PDB entry 5JZH | electron microscopy, 3.90 A resolution | chains B and C of the 7 polymer chains in the assembly

# Chain B (and C)
Protein: Aerolysin
Source organism: Aeromonas hydrophila
Notes: chain C of this document is another copy of the same molecule, construct and numbering; everything in this record applies to it too
UniProtKB: P09167 (AERA_AERHY); residues 1-424 here correspond to UniProt positions 24-447 (UniProt number = residue number + 23)
Sequence (424 residues; each row starts with the number of its first residue):
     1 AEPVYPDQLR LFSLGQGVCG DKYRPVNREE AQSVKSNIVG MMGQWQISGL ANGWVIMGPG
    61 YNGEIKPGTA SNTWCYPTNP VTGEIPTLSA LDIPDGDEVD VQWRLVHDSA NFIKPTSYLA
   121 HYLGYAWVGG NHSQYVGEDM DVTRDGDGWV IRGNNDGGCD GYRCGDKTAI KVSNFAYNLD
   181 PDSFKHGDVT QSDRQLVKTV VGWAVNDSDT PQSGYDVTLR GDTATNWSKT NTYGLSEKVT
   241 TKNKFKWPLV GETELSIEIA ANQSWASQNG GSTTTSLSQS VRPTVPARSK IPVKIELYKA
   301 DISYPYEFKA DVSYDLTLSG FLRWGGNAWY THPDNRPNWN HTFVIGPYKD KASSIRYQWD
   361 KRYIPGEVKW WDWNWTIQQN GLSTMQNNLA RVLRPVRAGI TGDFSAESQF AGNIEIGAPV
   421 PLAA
Disulfide bonds: Cys19-Cys75, Cys159-Cys164
Construct notes: engineered mutation Gly221 (Tyr244 in P09167)
Swiss-Prot annotation at these positions:
  - region: Trp45 to Tyr61 (Interaction with host N-linked glycan), Tyr233 to Trp265 (Part of the transmembrane beta-barrel after proteolytic activation of the toxin and insertion into the host membrane), Arg323 to His332 (Interaction with glycans from host GPI-anchor)
  - site: His132 (Important for oligomerization), Lys351 (Important for heptamerization), Glu367 (Important for heptamerization)

# How chain B and chain C interact
Residue-residue contacts - 68 pairs, chain B then chain C:
  Glu2(B) - Trp103(C)
  Glu2(B) - Arg104(C)  salt bridge
  Pro3(B) - Trp103(C)
  Gln32(B) - Asp141(C)
  Gln32(B) - Val142(C)  hydrogen bond (side chain-backbone)
  Ser33(B) - His107(C)
  Lys35(B) - Asp156(C)  salt bridge
  Trp54(B) - His132(C)
  Glu64(B) - His132(C)  salt bridge
  Glu64(B) - Asp156(C)
  Glu64(B) - Gly157(C)  hydrogen bond (side chain-backbone)
  Ile65(B) - His132(C)  hydrogen bond (backbone-side chain)
  Lys66(B) - His132(C)
  Pro67(B) - His132(C)
  Lys246(B) - Asn226(C)  hydrogen bond
  Lys246(B) - Ser272(C)  hydrogen bond
  Leu249(B) - Leu196(C)
  Glu252(B) - Leu196(C)
  Glu252(B) - Val197(C)
  Thr253(B) - Val197(C)
  Glu254(B) - Val197(C)  hydrogen bond (backbone-backbone)
  Glu254(B) - Lys299(C)  salt bridge
  Ser276(B) - Leu219(C)
  Ser276(B) - Arg220(C)
  Leu277(B) - Val200(C)  hydrophobic
  Leu277(B) - Val217(C)  hydrophobic
  Leu277(B) - Thr218(C)
  Leu277(B) - Leu219(C)  hydrophobic
  Ser278(B) - Asp216(C)
  Ser278(B) - Val217(C)
  Ser278(B) - Thr218(C)  hydrogen bond
  Gln279(B) - Asp216(C)
  Ser280(B) - Tyr215(C)
  Ser280(B) - Asp216(C)  hydrogen bond
  Val281(B) - Gly214(C)
  Val281(B) - Tyr215(C)  hydrophobic
  Arg282(B) - Gly214(C)  hydrogen bond (backbone-backbone)
  Arg282(B) - Asp216(C)  salt bridge
  Pro283(B) - Gln212(C)
  Thr284(B) - Gln212(C)  hydrogen bond (backbone-side chain)
  Ile291(B) - Gln212(C)
  Lys361(B) - Asp97(C)  salt bridge
  Lys361(B) - Val99(C)
  Tyr363(B) - Asp100(C)  hydrogen bond
  Tyr363(B) - Trp103(C)
  Ile364(B) - Val99(C)  hydrophobic
  Glu367(B) - Arg144(C)  salt bridge
  Phe410(B) - Val200(C)
  Phe410(B) - Val201(C)  hydrogen bond (backbone-backbone)
  Ala411(B) - Val201(C)
  Gly412(B) - Val201(C)  hydrogen bond (backbone-backbone)
  Gly412(B) - Gly202(C)
  Gly412(B) - Trp203(C)  hydrogen bond (backbone-backbone)
  Asn413(B) - Trp203(C)  hydrogen bond (side chain-backbone)
  Ile414(B) - Trp203(C)  hydrogen bond (backbone-backbone)
  Ile414(B) - Ala204(C)
  Ile414(B) - Val205(C)  hydrogen bond (backbone-backbone)
  Ile414(B) - Tyr215(C)  hydrophobic
  Ile414(B) - Asp216(C)
  Ile414(B) - Val217(C)  hydrophobic
  Glu415(B) - Val205(C)
  Ile416(B) - Val205(C)  hydrogen bond (backbone-backbone)
  Ile416(B) - Asn206(C)
  Ile416(B) - Asp207(C)  hydrogen bond (backbone-backbone)
  Ile416(B) - Gln212(C)
  Ile416(B) - Tyr215(C)  hydrophobic
  Gly417(B) - Asp207(C)
  Ala418(B) - Asp207(C)  hydrogen bond (backbone-backbone)
Also at the interface, not in a pair above, chain B (47 interface residues in all): Ala1, Asn62, Arg194, Thr275, Val285, Lys351, Tyr357, Gly366, Pro419
Also at the interface, not in a pair above, chain C (41 interface residues in all): Met140, Trp149, Lys198, Thr199, Ser208, Thr210, Ala224, Arg288

# Summary
47 residues of chain B face 41 of chain C across their interface; the contacts include 20 hydrogen bonds and 7
salt bridges. Among the polar pairs are Glu2(B)-Arg104(C), Lys35(B)-Asp156(C) and Glu64(B)-His132(C).
Chain B and chain C are both Aerolysin (Aeromonas hydrophila); the structure, Cryo-EM structure of aerolysin
prepore, was determined by electron microscopy, deposited together with 5JZT and 5JZW.
